Entry 5MEP (X-ray diffraction, 2.71 A resolution); this record covers chains A and C of the 3 polymer chains in the assembly.

Chain A:
Molecule: HLA class I histocompatibility antigen, A-2 alpha chain
From: Homo sapiens
UniProt: P01892 (1A02_HUMAN); residues 1-276 here correspond to UniProt positions 25-300 (UniProt number = residue number + 24)
Sequence (276 residues; each row starts with the number of its first residue):
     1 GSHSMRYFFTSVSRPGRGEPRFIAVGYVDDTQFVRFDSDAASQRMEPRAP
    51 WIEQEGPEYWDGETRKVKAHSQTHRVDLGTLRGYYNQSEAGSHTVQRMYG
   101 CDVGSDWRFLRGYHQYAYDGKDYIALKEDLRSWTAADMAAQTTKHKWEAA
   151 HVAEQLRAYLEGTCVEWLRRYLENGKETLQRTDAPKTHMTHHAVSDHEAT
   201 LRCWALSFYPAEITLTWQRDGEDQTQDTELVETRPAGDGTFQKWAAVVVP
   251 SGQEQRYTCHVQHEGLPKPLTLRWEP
Disulfides: Cys101-Cys164, Cys203-Cys259

Chain C:
Molecule: Ile-leu-gly-lys-phe-leu-his-trp-leu
From: Homo sapiens
Sequence (9 residues; numbered 1 to 9; the number before each row is that of its first residue):
     1 ILGKFLHWL

Chain A / chain C interface:
Contacting residue pairs - 43 pairs, chain A then chain C:
  Met5(A) with Ile1(C)
  Tyr7(A) with Ile1(C), hydrogen bond (side chain-backbone); Leu2(C), hydrogen bond (side chain-backbone)
  Phe9(A) with Leu2(C), hydrophobic
  Met45(A) with Leu2(C), hydrophobic
  Tyr59(A) with Ile1(C), hydrophobic
  Glu63(A) with Ile1(C); Leu2(C), hydrogen bond (side chain-backbone)
  Lys66(A) with Leu2(C), hydrogen bond (side chain-backbone); Gly3(C)
  Val67(A) with Leu2(C)
  His70(A) with Gly3(C), hydrogen bond (side chain-backbone)
  Gln72(A) with Trp8(C)
  Thr73(A) with Leu6(C); His7(C); Trp8(C)
  Val76(A) with Trp8(C), hydrophobic
  Asp77(A) with Trp8(C); Leu9(C), hydrogen bond (side chain-backbone)
  Thr80(A) with Leu9(C)
  Tyr84(A) with Leu9(C), hydrogen bond (side chain-backbone)
  Arg97(A) with Phe5(C); His7(C), hydrogen bond
  Tyr99(A) with Leu2(C); Gly3(C), hydrogen bond (side chain-backbone); Phe5(C)
  Tyr116(A) with Leu9(C), hydrophobic
  Thr143(A) with Leu9(C), hydrogen bond (side chain-backbone)
  Lys146(A) with Trp8(C), hydrogen bond (side chain-backbone); Leu9(C), hydrogen bond (side chain-backbone)
  Trp147(A) with Trp8(C), hydrogen bond (side chain-backbone); Leu9(C), hydrophobic
  Val152(A) with His7(C)
  Gln155(A) with His7(C), hydrogen bond
  Leu156(A) with Phe5(C), hydrophobic; His7(C)
  Tyr159(A) with Ile1(C), hydrogen bond (side chain-backbone); Leu2(C); Gly3(C); Phe5(C), hydrophobic
  Thr163(A) with Ile1(C)
  Trp167(A) with Ile1(C), hydrophobic
  Tyr171(A) with Ile1(C), hydrogen bond (side chain-backbone)
Interface residues without a listed pair, chain A (30 interface residues in all): Leu81, Tyr123
Interface residues without a listed pair, chain C (9 interface residues in all): Lys4
From the paper, about this interface:
  - interface residues, chain C: Leu2(C), Leu9(C)

Summary:
The interface between chain A and chain C involves 30 residues on one side and 9 on the other, with 16
hydrogen bonds. Among the polar pairs are Tyr7(A)-Ile1(C), Tyr7(A)-Leu2(C) and Glu63(A)-Leu2(C). The paper
reports interface residues Leu2(C) and Leu9(C).
Chain A is HLA class I histocompatibility antigen, A-2 alpha chain and chain C is
Ile-leu-gly-lys-phe-leu-his-trp-leu, both from Homo sapiens; the structure, Human Leukocyte Antigen A02
presenting ILGKFLHWL, was determined by X-ray diffraction together with 5MEN, 5MEO, 5MEQ and 5MER from the
same study.
